2R07 - chains 1 and 2 of the 4 polymer chains in the assembly; structure by X-ray diffraction, 3.00 A resolution.

[Chain 1]
Molecule: Human rhinovirus 14 coat protein (subunit VP1)
From: Human rhinovirus 14
UniProtKB: P03303 (POLG_HRV14); residues 1-289 here correspond to UniProt positions 567-855 (UniProt number = residue number + 566)
Chain sequence (289 residues; row label = number of the first residue in the row):
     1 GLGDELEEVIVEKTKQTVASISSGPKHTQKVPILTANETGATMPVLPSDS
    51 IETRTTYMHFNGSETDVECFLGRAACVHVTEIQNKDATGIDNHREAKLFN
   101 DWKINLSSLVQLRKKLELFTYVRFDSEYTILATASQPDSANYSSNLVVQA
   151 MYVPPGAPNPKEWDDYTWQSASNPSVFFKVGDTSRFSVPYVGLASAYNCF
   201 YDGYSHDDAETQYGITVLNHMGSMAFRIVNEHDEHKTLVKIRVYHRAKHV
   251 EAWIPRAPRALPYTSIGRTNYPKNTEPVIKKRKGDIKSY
Not modelled in the structure: 1-16
Small-molecule neighbours: compound vii (W33; 5-(5-(6-chloro-4-(4,5-dihydro-2-oxazolyl)phenoxy)pentyl)-3-methyl isoxazole): Trp102, Ile104, Leu106, Phe124, Tyr128, Ala150, Tyr152, Pro174, Ser175, Val176, Phe186, Val188, Val191, Tyr197, Asn219, Met221, Met224

[Chain 2]
Molecule: Human rhinovirus 14 coat protein (subunit VP2)
From: Human rhinovirus 14
UniProtKB: P03303 (POLG_HRV14); residues 1-262 here correspond to UniProt positions 69-330 (UniProt number = residue number + 68)
Chain sequence (262 residues; row label = number of the first residue in the row):
     1 SPNVEACGYSDRVQQITLGNSTITTQEAANAVVCYAEWPEYLPDVDASDV
    51 NKTSKPDTSVCRFYTLDSKTWTTGSKGWCWKLPDALKDMGVFGQNMFFHS
   101 LGRSGYTVHVQCNATKFHSGCLLVVVIPEHQLASHEGGNVSVKYTFTHPG
   151 ERGIDLSSANEVGGPVKDVLYNMNGTLLGNLLIFPHQFINLRTNNTATIV
   201 IPYINSVPIDSMTRHNNVSLMVIPIAPLTVPTGATPSLPITVTIAPMCTE
   251 FSGIRSKSIVPQ
Not modelled in the structure: 1-7
Construct notes: conflict Leu170 (Ile239 in P03303)

[Interface between chain 1 and chain 2]
Residue-residue contacts - 104 pairs, chain 1 then chain 2:
  Asn37(1) with Phe188(2)
  Glu38(1) with Gln187(2); Phe188(2), hydrogen bond (backbone-backbone); Asn190(2); Thr193(2), hydrogen bond; Asn194(2)
  Thr39(1) with Ala29(2); Val32(2); Gln187(2)
  Gly40(1) with His186(2)
  Thr120(1) with Glu129(2)
  Tyr121(1) with Glu129(2), hydrogen bond; Ile204(2); Asn205(2); Ser206(2)
  Ala194(1) with Ser206(2); Val207(2), hydrophobic
  Ser195(1) with Ser206(2), hydrogen bond (backbone-backbone)
  Asn198(1) with Glu129(2); Ser206(2), hydrogen bond
  Phe200(1) with Glu129(2); Gln131(2)
  Tyr201(1) with Glu129(2); Gln131(2); Arg214(2); His215(2)
  Asp202(1) with Lys81(2), salt bridge; Glu129(2), hydrogen bond (backbone-side chain); His130(2); Gln131(2); His215(2); Asn216(2), hydrogen bond (backbone-backbone)
  Gly203(1) with Arg214(2); His215(2)
  Tyr204(1) with Val142(2), hydrogen bond (side chain-backbone); Lys143(2); Tyr144(2), hydrogen bond (side chain-backbone); Thr147(2), hydrogen bond; His148(2); Arg214(2), hydrogen bond (backbone-backbone)
  Ser205(1) with Arg214(2), hydrogen bond (backbone-side chain)
  His206(1) with Arg214(2)
  Asp207(1) with Tyr144(2), hydrogen bond; Thr213(2), hydrogen bond; Arg214(2), hydrogen bond (side chain-backbone); Val260(2); Pro261(2)
  Asp208(1) with Tyr144(2); Pro261(2)
  Ala209(1) with Pro261(2)
  Glu210(1) with Lys143(2), salt bridge
  Gln212(1) with Ser141(2)
  Tyr213(1) with His130(2), hydrogen bond (side chain-backbone); Gln131(2); Leu132(2), hydrogen bond (side chain-backbone); Ser141(2); Val142(2)
  Gly214(1) with Gln131(2)
  Ile254(1) with Tyr35(2); Pro128(2), hydrophobic; Ile204(2), hydrophobic
  Pro255(1) with Ile183(2), hydrophobic; Phe184(2)
  Arg256(1) with Pro128(2), hydrogen bond (side chain-backbone); Glu129(2), hydrogen bond (side chain-backbone); Ile183(2); Phe184(2)
  Ala257(1) with Thr176(2); Asn180(2); Ile183(2)
  Pro258(1) with Thr176(2); Asn180(2)
  Arg259(1) with Asn174(2), hydrogen bond (side chain-backbone); Gly175(2); Thr176(2)
  Ala260(1) with Gly175(2), hydrogen bond (backbone-backbone); Leu177(2), hydrophobic
  Leu261(1) with Tyr171(2), hydrophobic; Gly175(2), hydrogen bond (backbone-backbone)
  Thr264(1) with Gly138(2), hydrogen bond (side chain-backbone)
  Ser265(1) with Gly138(2); Asn139(2)
  Gly267(1) with Gln131(2)
  Arg268(1) with Gln131(2); Asn139(2)
  Thr269(1) with Gln131(2), hydrogen bond (side chain-backbone); Leu132(2), hydrogen bond (side chain-backbone); Ala133(2), hydrogen bond (side chain-backbone); Asn174(2)
  Asn270(1) with Ala133(2); Ser134(2), hydrogen bond (side chain-backbone); Gly137(2), hydrogen bond (side chain-backbone); Gly138(2), hydrogen bond (side chain-backbone); Asn139(2); Val140(2), hydrogen bond (side chain-backbone)
  Tyr271(1) with Gly137(2); Val166(2); Asp168(2), hydrogen bond; Tyr171(2); Gly175(2)
  Lys273(1) with His135(2); Glu136(2)
  Val278(1) with Tyr171(2)
  Ile279(1) with Leu170(2), hydrophobic
Also at the interface, not in a pair above, chain 1 (45 interface residues in all): Ala196, Thr211, Ile215, Thr275
Also at the interface, not in a pair above, chain 2 (54 interface residues in all): Asn30, Ile127, Met173, Ile259

[Overview]
45 residues of chain 1 and 54 residues of chain 2 are in contact; the contacts include 31 hydrogen bonds and 2
salt bridges. Polar contacts include Asp202(1)-Lys81(2), Glu210(1)-Lys143(2) and Glu38(1)-Thr193(2). Ligands
of chain 1: compound vii.
Chain 1 is Human rhinovirus 14 coat protein (subunit VP1) and chain 2 is Human rhinovirus 14 coat protein
(subunit VP2), both from Human rhinovirus 14; the structure, Structural analysis of antiviral agents that
interact with the capsid of human rhinoviruses, was determined by X-ray diffraction, deposited together with
1R08, 2R04, 2R06, 2RM2, 2RR1, 2RS1, 2RS3 and 2RS5.
